PDB entry 4WAJ | X-ray diffraction, 2.70 A resolution | chains A and B

[Chain A (and B)]
Protein: Carbonic anhydrase 2
Organism: Haemophilus influenzae
Notes: EC 4.2.1.1; chain B of this document is another copy of the same molecule, construct and numbering; everything in this record applies to it too
Reference sequence: P45148 (CAN_HAEIN); numbering as in UniProt (aligned over 1-229)
Chain sequence (229 residues; row label = number of the first residue in the row):
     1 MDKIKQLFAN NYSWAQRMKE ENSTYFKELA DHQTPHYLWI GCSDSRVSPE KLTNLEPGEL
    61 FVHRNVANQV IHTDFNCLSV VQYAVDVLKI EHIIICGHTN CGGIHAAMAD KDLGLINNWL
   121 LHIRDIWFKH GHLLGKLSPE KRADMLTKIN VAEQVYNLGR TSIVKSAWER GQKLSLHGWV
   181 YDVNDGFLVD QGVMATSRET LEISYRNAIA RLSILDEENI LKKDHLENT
Not modelled in the structure: 1-32, 218-229 (chain B: 216-229)
Differences from the reference sequence: engineered mutation Ser48 (Pro in P45148), Pro49 (Ala in P45148)
Curated features (UniProtKB/Swiss-Prot):
  - binding site (Zn(2+)): Cys42, Asp44, His98, Cys101
Metal / ion sites: Zn2+: Cys42, Asp44, His98, Cys101

[Interface between chain A and chain B]
Contacting residue pairs (27; chain A residue first):
  Ile71(A) with Thr73(B)
  His72(A) with Asn118(B); Leu121(B); His122(B); Asp125(B), salt bridge
  Thr73(A) with Ile71(B); Asn118(B); Trp119(B); His122(B), hydrogen bond
  Leu78(A) with Asn118(B)
  Asp110(A) with Lys165(B), salt bridge
  Asp112(A) with Ser166(B), hydrogen bond
  Asn118(A) with His72(B); Thr73(B); Leu78(B); Thr161(B); Ser162(B), hydrogen bond
  Trp119(A) with Thr73(B)
  Leu121(A) with His72(B); Arg160(B)
  His122(A) with His72(B); Thr73(B), hydrogen bond
  Asp125(A) with His72(B), salt bridge; Arg160(B), salt bridge
  Tyr156(A) with Phe128(B)
  Arg160(A) with Leu121(B); Asp125(B), salt bridge
Other interface residues (no listed pair), chain A (16 interface residues in all): Phe75, Gly114, Ser162
Other interface residues (no listed pair), chain B (18 interface residues in all): Asp112, Leu115, Arg124

[In short]
16 residues of chain A face 18 of chain B across their interface; the contacts include 4 hydrogen bonds and 5
salt bridges. Among the polar pairs are His72(A)-Asp125(B), Asp110(A)-Lys165(B) and Asp125(A)-Arg160(B). From
UniProt: 4 Zn2+-binding residues on chain A.
Both chains are Carbonic anhydrase 2 (Haemophilus influenzae). Entry 4WAJ (H. influenzae beta-carbonic
anhydase variant P48S/A49P) was determined by X-ray diffraction together with 4WAK and 4WAM from the same
study.
